1MRX - chains A and B; structure by X-ray diffraction, 2.00 A resolution.

[Chain A (and B)]
Name: POL polyprotein
From: Human immunodeficiency virus 1
Notes: EC 3.4.23.16; fragment: HIV protease (residues 69-167); chain B of this document is another copy of the same molecule, construct and numbering; everything in this record applies to it too
UniProtKB: P03367 (POL_HV1BR); residues 1-99 here correspond to UniProt positions 69-167 (UniProt number = residue number + 68)
Sequence (99 residues; row label = number of the first residue in the row):
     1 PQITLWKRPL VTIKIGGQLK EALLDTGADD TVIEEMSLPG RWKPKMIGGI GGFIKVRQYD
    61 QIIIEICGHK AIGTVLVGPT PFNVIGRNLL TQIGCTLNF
Sequence notes: engineered mutation Lys7 (Gln75 in P03367), Ile33 (Leu101 in P03367), Ile63 (Leu131 in P03367), Phe82 (Val150 in P03367), Val84 (Ile152 in P03367)
Small-molecule neighbours: kni-577 (K57; (4R)-N-tert-butyl-3-{(2S,3S)-2-hydroxy-3-[(3-hydroxy-2-methylbenzoyl)amino]-4-phenylbutanoyl}-5,5-dimethyl-1,3-thiazoli dine-4-carboxamide): Leu23, Asp25, Gly27, Ala28, Asp29, Asp30, Val32, Ile47, Gly48, Gly49, Ile50, Thr80, Pro81, Phe82, Val84

[Chain A / chain B interface]
Pairs across the interface (98):
  Pro1(A) - Leu97(B)
  Pro1(A) - Asn98(B)
  Pro1(A) - Phe99(B)  hydrogen bond (backbone-backbone)
  Gln2(A) - Thr96(B)
  Gln2(A) - Leu97(B)
  Gln2(A) - Asn98(B)  hydrogen bond
  Ile3(A) - Thr96(B)
  Ile3(A) - Leu97(B)  hydrogen bond (backbone-backbone)
  Ile3(A) - Phe99(B)  hydrophobic
  Leu5(A) - Thr26(B)
  Leu5(A) - Arg87(B)  hydrogen bond (backbone-side chain)
  Leu5(A) - Leu90(B)  hydrophobic
  Leu5(A) - Thr91(B)
  Leu5(A) - Cys95(B)
  Trp6(A) - Arg87(B)  hydrogen bond (backbone-side chain)
  Trp6(A) - Thr91(B)
  Lys7(A) - Arg87(B)
  Arg8(A) - Asp29(B)  salt bridge
  Arg8(A) - Arg87(B)
  Pro9(A) - Thr26(B)
  Pro9(A) - Arg87(B)
  Pro9(A) - Leu97(B)  hydrophobic
  Leu23(A) - Gly27(B)
  Leu24(A) - Thr26(B)  hydrogen bond (backbone-side chain)
  Leu24(A) - Leu97(B)  hydrophobic
  Asp25(A) - Asp25(B)
  Asp25(A) - Thr26(B)
  Asp25(A) - Gly27(B)  hydrogen bond (side chain-backbone)
  Thr26(A) - Leu5(B)
  Thr26(A) - Pro9(B)
  Thr26(A) - Leu24(B)  hydrogen bond (side chain-backbone)
  Thr26(A) - Asp25(B)
  Thr26(A) - Thr26(B)  hydrogen bond (backbone-side chain)
  Thr26(A) - Leu97(B)
  Gly27(A) - Leu23(B)
  Gly27(A) - Asp25(B)  hydrogen bond (backbone-side chain)
  Asp29(A) - Arg8(B)  salt bridge
  Gly48(A) - Ile50(B)
  Gly49(A) - Ile50(B)
  Gly49(A) - Pro81(B)
  Ile50(A) - Gly49(B)
  Ile50(A) - Ile50(B)  hydrogen bond (backbone-backbone)
  Ile50(A) - Gly51(B)  hydrogen bond (backbone-backbone)
  Ile50(A) - Gly52(B)
  Ile50(A) - Ile54(B)  hydrophobic
  Ile50(A) - Thr80(B)
  Gly51(A) - Gly51(B)
  Gly51(A) - Gly52(B)
  Gly51(A) - Ile54(B)
  Gly52(A) - Ile50(B)
  Gly52(A) - Gly51(B)
  Ile54(A) - Ile50(B)
  His69(A) - Phe99(B)
  Thr80(A) - Ile50(B)
  Pro81(A) - Gly49(B)
  Pro81(A) - Ile50(B)
  Arg87(A) - Leu5(B)  hydrogen bond (side chain-backbone)
  Arg87(A) - Trp6(B)  hydrogen bond (side chain-backbone)
  Arg87(A) - Lys7(B)
  Arg87(A) - Arg8(B)
  Arg87(A) - Pro9(B)
  Leu90(A) - Leu5(B)  hydrophobic
  Thr91(A) - Leu5(B)
  Thr91(A) - Trp6(B)
  Gln92(A) - Trp6(B)
  Ile93(A) - Phe99(B)
  Gly94(A) - Asn98(B)
  Gly94(A) - Phe99(B)
  Cys95(A) - Leu5(B)
  Cys95(A) - Leu97(B)  hydrophobic
  Cys95(A) - Asn98(B)
  Cys95(A) - Phe99(B)  hydrophobic
  Thr96(A) - Gln2(B)
  Thr96(A) - Ile3(B)
  Thr96(A) - Thr96(B)
  Thr96(A) - Leu97(B)
  Thr96(A) - Asn98(B)  hydrogen bond (backbone-backbone)
  Leu97(A) - Pro1(B)
  Leu97(A) - Gln2(B)
  Leu97(A) - Ile3(B)  hydrogen bond (backbone-backbone)
  Leu97(A) - Pro9(B)  hydrophobic
  Leu97(A) - Leu24(B)  hydrophobic
  Leu97(A) - Thr26(B)
  Leu97(A) - Cys95(B)  hydrophobic
  Leu97(A) - Thr96(B)
  Leu97(A) - Leu97(B)  hydrophobic
  Asn98(A) - Pro1(B)
  Asn98(A) - Gln2(B)  hydrogen bond
  Asn98(A) - Gly94(B)
  Asn98(A) - Cys95(B)
  Asn98(A) - Thr96(B)  hydrogen bond (backbone-backbone)
  Asn98(A) - Asn98(B)
  Phe99(A) - Pro1(B)  hydrogen bond (backbone-backbone)
  Phe99(A) - Ile3(B)  hydrophobic
  Phe99(A) - His69(B)  hydrogen bond (backbone-side chain)
  Phe99(A) - Ile93(B)
  Phe99(A) - Gly94(B)
  Phe99(A) - Cys95(B)  hydrophobic
Other interface residues (no listed pair), chain A (36 interface residues in all): Thr4, Cys67
Other interface residues (no listed pair), chain B (37 interface residues in all): Thr4, Val32, Ile47, Cys67, Pro79

[Summary]
36 residues of chain A face 37 of chain B across their interface, with 20 hydrogen bonds and 2 salt bridges.
Among the polar pairs are Arg8(A)-Asp29(B), Gln2(A)-Asn98(B) and Leu5(A)-Arg87(B). Chain A binds kni-577.
Both chains are POL polyprotein (Human immunodeficiency virus 1). Entry 1MRX (Structure of HIV protease
(Mutant Q7K L33I L63I V82F I84V ) complexed with KNI-577) was determined by X-ray diffraction (same
publication as 1MRW, 1MSM and 1MSN).
